6SV1 - chains D and E of the 10 polymer chains in the assembly; structure by X-ray diffraction, 2.19 A resolution.

Chain D (and E):
Molecule: Encapsulated Ferritin
Source organism: Rhodospirillum rubrum
Notes: chain E of this document is another copy of the same molecule, construct and numbering; everything in this record applies to it too
UniProt: Q2RVS1 (Q2RVS1_RHORT); numbering as in UniProt (aligned over 1-96)
Amino-acid sequence (116 residues; each row starts with the number of its first residue):
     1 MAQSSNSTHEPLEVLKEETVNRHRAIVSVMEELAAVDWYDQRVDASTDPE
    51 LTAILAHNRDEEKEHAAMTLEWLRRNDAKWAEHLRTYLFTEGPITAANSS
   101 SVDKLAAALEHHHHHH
Unresolved in the structure: 1-6, 98-116
Differences from the reference sequence: engineered mutation A34 (Glu in Q2RVS1); expression tag (97-116)
Metal / ion sites: Fe ion site 1: E32, E62, H65 (shared with E62(E) of chain E); Ca2+ site 1: D40 (shared with 1 residue of chain Q); Fe ion site 2: E62 (shared with E32(E), E62(E), H65(E) of chain E); Ca2+ site 2: N76 (shared with 1 residue of chain I); Ca2+ site 3: E91 (shared with 1 residue of chain Q; 1 residue of chain S)
Curated features (UniProtKB/Swiss-Prot):
  - binding site (Ca(2+)): E31
  - binding site (Fe cation): E32, E62, H65
What the authors report for this chain:
  - mutagenesis - E34A (2-fold), W38A (5-fold): increased catalytic activity on Fe(II)
  - mutagenesis - E31A/E34A: increased catalytic activity
  - mutagenesis - E34A, W38G: decreased stability
  - mutagenesis - E31A/E34A, E34A: abolished binding to zinc

How chain D and chain E interact:
Contacting residue pairs - 59 pairs, chain D then chain E:
  E17(D) with T47(E), hydrogen bond
  N21(D) with S46(E); T47(E), hydrogen bond; D48(E); L51(E)
  R24(D) with R42(E); A45(E); S46(E)
  A25(D) with L51(E), hydrophobic
  V27(D) with R42(E)
  S28(D) with Y39(E); R42(E), hydrogen bond; L55(E)
  E31(D) with W38(E); R42(E), salt bridge
  E32(D) with Y39(E), hydrogen bond; E62(E)
  W38(D) with E31(E)
  Y39(D) with S28(E); E32(E), hydrogen bond
  R42(D) with R24(E); V27(E); S28(E), hydrogen bond; E31(E), salt bridge
  A45(D) with R24(E), hydrogen bond (backbone-side chain)
  S46(D) with N21(E); R24(E)
  T47(D) with E17(E), hydrogen bond; N21(E), hydrogen bond
  D48(D) with N21(E); W72(E), hydrogen bond; N76(E)
  E50(D) with W72(E)
  L51(D) with N21(E); W72(E)
  I54(D) with M68(E); T69(E); W72(E), hydrophobic
  L55(D) with S28(E)
  H57(D) with M68(E)
  N58(D) with H65(E); T69(E)
  E61(D) with E61(E); H65(E), salt bridge
  E62(D) with E32(E); E62(E); H65(E), salt bridge
  H65(D) with N58(E); E61(E), salt bridge; E62(E), salt bridge; H65(E)
  M68(D) with I54(E); H57(E)
  T69(D) with I54(E); N58(E)
  W72(D) with D48(E); L51(E); I54(E), hydrophobic
  N76(D) with D48(E)
Also at the interface, not in a pair above, chain E (28 interface residues in all): A25, E50

In short:
Chain D and chain E each contribute 28 residues to their interface; the contacts include 10 hydrogen bonds and
6 salt bridges. Polar pairs include E31(D)-R42(E), E61(D)-H65(E) and E62(D)-H65(E). The paper reports that
E34A and W38A of chain D increase catalytic activity on Fe(II); E34A and W38G of chain D reduce stability.
Chain D and chain E are both Encapsulated Ferritin (Rhodospirillum rubrum); the structure, Crystal structure
of Rhodospirillum rubrum Rru_A0973 E34A variant, was determined by X-ray diffraction together with 6SUW from
the same study.
